PDB entry 8YDM | electron microscopy, 3.05 A resolution | chains L and N of the 18 polymer chains in the assembly

# Chain L
Protein: Reaction center protein L chain
Organism: Chloroflexus aurantiacus J-10-fl
UniProt: P11695 (RCEL_CHLAA); residues 1-311 here = UniProt positions 1-311
Sequence (311 residues; each row starts with the number of its first residue):
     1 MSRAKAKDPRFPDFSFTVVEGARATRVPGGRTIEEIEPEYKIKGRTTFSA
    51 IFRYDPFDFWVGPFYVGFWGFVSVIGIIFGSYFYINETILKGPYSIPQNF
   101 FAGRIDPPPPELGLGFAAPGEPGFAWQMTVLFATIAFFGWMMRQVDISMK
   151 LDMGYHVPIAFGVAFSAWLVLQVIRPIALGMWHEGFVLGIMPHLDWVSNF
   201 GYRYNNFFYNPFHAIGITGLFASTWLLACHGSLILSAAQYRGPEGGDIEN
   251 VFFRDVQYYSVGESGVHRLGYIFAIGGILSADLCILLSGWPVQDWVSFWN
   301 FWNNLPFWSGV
Disordered / not traced: 1-4, 311
Bound ions: bacteriochlorophyll a Mg site 1 near His-193 (its only coordinating residue here); bacteriochlorophyll a Mg site 2 near His-213 (its only coordinating residue here); Mn2+: His-230, His-267 (shared with 2 residues of chain M)
Ligand contacts:
  - bacteriochlorophyll a (BCL), molecule 1: Phe-137, Phe-161, Ala-164, Ala-167, Trp-168, Leu-171, Trp-196, Val-197, Ser-198, Phe-200, Tyr-202, Phe-207, Phe-208, His-213, Gly-216, Ile-217, Leu-220, Phe-221, Ile-278, Ala-281, Asp-282, Cys-284, Ile-285
  - bacteriochlorophyll a (BCL), molecule 2: Phe-137, Trp-168, Phe-186, Ile-190, His-193, Leu-194, Val-197
  - bacteriopheophytin a (BPH), molecule 1: Gly-76, Ile-77, Gly-80, Ser-81, Tyr-84, Ala-133, Ala-136, Phe-137, Trp-140, Gln-144, Val-157, Ala-160, Phe-161, Ala-164, Trp-168, Phe-186, Leu-188, Gly-189, Ile-190, His-193, Ala-274, Ile-278
  - bacteriopheophytin a (BPH), molecule 2: Phe-208, Ala-214, Ile-217, Thr-218, Phe-221, Ala-222, Trp-225
  - bacteriopheophytin a (BPH), molecule 3: Phe-221, Thr-224, Trp-225, Ala-228, Cys-229, Val-256
  - Menaquinone 11 (MQE; 2-methyl-3-[(2E,6E,10E,14E,18E,22E,26E,30E,34E,38E)-3,7,11,15,19,23,27,31,35,39,43-undecamethyltetratetraconta-2,6,10,1 4,18,22,26,30,34,38,42-undecaen-1-yl]naphthalene-1,4-dione), molecule 1: Phe-64, Gly-70, Ser-73, Val-74, Ile-78, Ser-81, Ile-85, Trp-140, Arg-143
  - Menaquinone 11 (MQE), molecule 2: Leu-226, Cys-229, His-230, Leu-233, Glu-249, Asn-250, Phe-253, Gln-257, Ser-260, Val-261, Gly-262, Glu-263, Val-266, Leu-269, Ile-272, Phe-273, Gly-276, Leu-283
Curated features (UniProtKB/Swiss-Prot):
  - binding site ((7R,8Z)-bacteriochlorophyll b): His-183, His-213
  - binding site (Fe cation): His-230, His-267
  - binding site (a ubiquinone): Phe-253
What the authors report for this chain:
  - binding site for bacteriochlorophyll a: His-193, His-213
  - Mn2+ coordination: His-230, His-267

# Chain N
Protein: hypothetical protein chain N
Organism: Chloroflexus aurantiacus J-10-fl
Sequence (64 residues; numbered 1 to 64; the number before each row is that of its first residue):
     1 MPSGLGEATQMIGPLTPAILCWASLILTVLGLGLTFLWTNITAYARRTRT
    51 GRKPTAGSVIKSQR
Disordered / not traced: 1-5, 62-64

# Chain L / chain N interface
Residue-residue contacts (17; chain L residue first):
  Gly-29(L) / Pro-54(N)
  Gly-29(L) / Thr-55(N)
  Gly-30(L) / Ala-45(N)
  Gly-30(L) / Arg-52(N)  hydrogen bond (backbone-side chain)
  Gly-30(L) / Thr-55(N)
  Arg-31(L) / Tyr-44(N)
  Arg-31(L) / Ala-45(N)  hydrogen bond (backbone-backbone)
  Thr-32(L) / Ala-45(N)
  Ile-33(L) / Tyr-44(N)
  Ile-36(L) / Tyr-44(N)  hydrophobic
  Pro-97(L) / Trp-22(N)
  Gln-98(L) / Trp-22(N)
  Phe-101(L) / Trp-22(N)  hydrophobic
  Gln-239(L) / Ile-60(N)
  Gln-239(L) / Lys-61(N)
  Arg-241(L) / Ser-58(N)
  Arg-241(L) / Ile-60(N)
Other interface residues (no listed pair), chain L (13 interface residues in all): Glu-35, Phe-100
Other interface residues (no listed pair), chain N (11 interface residues in all): Leu-25, Arg-47

# Summary
Chain L and chain N form an interface of 13 and 11 residues respectively; the contacts include 2 hydrogen
bonds. Polar pairs include Gly-30(L)/Arg-52(N) and Arg-31(L)/Ala-45(N). The paper reports a binding site for
bacteriochlorophyll a at His-193(L) and His-213(L); Mn2+ coordination by His-230(L) and His-267(L).
Chain L is Reaction center protein L chain and chain N is hypothetical protein chain N, both from Chloroflexus
aurantiacus J-10-fl; the structure, Cryo-EM structure of CaRC-LH complex from Chloroflexus aurantiacus, was
determined by electron microscopy.
